PDB entry 5FLZ | electron microscopy, 6.90 A resolution (low resolution: residue-level contacts below are approximate; hydrogen-bond / salt-bridge calls are withheld) | chains B and D of the 6 polymer chains in the assembly

[Chain B]
Protein: Spindle pole body component SPC98
Organism: Saccharomyces cerevisiae
UniProtKB: P53540 (SPC98_YEAST); numbering as in UniProt (aligned over 1-846)
Amino-acid sequence (846 residues; row label = number of the first residue in the row):
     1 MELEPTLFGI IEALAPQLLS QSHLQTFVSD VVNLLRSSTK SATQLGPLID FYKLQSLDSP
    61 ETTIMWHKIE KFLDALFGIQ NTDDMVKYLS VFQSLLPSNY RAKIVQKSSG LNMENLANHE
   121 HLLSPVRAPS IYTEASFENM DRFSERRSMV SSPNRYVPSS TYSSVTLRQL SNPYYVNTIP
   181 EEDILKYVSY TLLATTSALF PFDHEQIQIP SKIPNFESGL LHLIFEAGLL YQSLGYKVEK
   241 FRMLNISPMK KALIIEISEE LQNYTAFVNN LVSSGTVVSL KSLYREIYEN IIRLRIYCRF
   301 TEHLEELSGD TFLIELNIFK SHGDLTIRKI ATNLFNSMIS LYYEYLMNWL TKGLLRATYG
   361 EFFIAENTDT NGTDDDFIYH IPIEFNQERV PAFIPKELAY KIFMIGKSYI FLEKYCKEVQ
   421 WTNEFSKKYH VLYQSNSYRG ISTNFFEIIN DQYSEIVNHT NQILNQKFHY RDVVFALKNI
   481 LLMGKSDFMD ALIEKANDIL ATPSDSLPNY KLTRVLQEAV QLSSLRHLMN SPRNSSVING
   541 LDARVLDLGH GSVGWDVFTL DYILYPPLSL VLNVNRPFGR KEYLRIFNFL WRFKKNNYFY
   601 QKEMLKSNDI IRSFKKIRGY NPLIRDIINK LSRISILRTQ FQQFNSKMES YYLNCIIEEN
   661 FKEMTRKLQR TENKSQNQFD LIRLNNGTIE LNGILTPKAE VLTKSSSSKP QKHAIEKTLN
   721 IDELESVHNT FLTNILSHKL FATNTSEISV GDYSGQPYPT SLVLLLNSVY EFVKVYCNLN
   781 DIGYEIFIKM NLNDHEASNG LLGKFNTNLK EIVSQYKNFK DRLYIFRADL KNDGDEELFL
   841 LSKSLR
Not modelled in the structure: 1-179, 368-378, 613-627, 672-718, 744-755, 781-797
UniProt features mapped onto this chain:
  - modified residue (Phosphoserine): S124, S136

[Chain D]
Protein: Tubulin gamma chain
Organism: Saccharomyces cerevisiae
UniProtKB: P53378 (TBG_YEAST); residues 1-473 here = UniProt positions 1-473
Amino-acid sequence (473 residues; numbered 1 to 473; the number before each row is that of its first residue):
     1 MGGEIITLQA GQCGNHVGKF LWSQLAKEHA IGTDGLSQLP DSSTERDDDT KPFFRENCRN
    61 KFTPRAIMMD SEPSVIADVE NTFRGFFDPR NTWVASDGAS AGNSWANGYD IGTRNQDDIL
   121 NKIDKEIDST DNFEGFQLLH SVAGGTGSGL GSNLLEALCD RYPKKILTTY SVFPARSSEV
   181 VVQSYNTILA LRRLIEDSDA TVVFDNASLL NISGKVFRNP NIDLQHTNQL ISTIISSVTN
   241 SIRFPSYMYS SMSSIYSTLI PSPELHFLSP SFTPFTSDYI HDDIAHKCHS SYDVMLDLLD
   301 PSNSLVSTAM NNPTYFNVYN TIIGNVEPRQ ISRAMTKLQQ RIKFPSWSSS AMHVNIGRRS
   361 PYLPLQPNEN EVSGMMLSNM STVVNVFENA CNTFDKVFAK GAFLNNYNVG DLFQSMQNVQ
   421 DEFAESREVV QSLMEDYVAA EQDSYLDDVL VDDENMVGEL EEDLDADGDH KLV
Not modelled in the structure: 446-473
Sequence notes: engineered mutation C58 (Ser in P53378), C288 (Gly in P53378)
UniProt features mapped onto this chain:
  - binding site (GTP): A143 to G149

[How chain B and chain D interact]
Pairs across the interface (64; chain B residue first):
  K478(B) - M248(D)
  G484(B) - M248(D)
  K485(B) - M248(D)
  S486(B) - M248(D)
  S486(B) - S251(D)
  D487(B) - G2(D)
  Q521(B) - M1(D)
  L522(B) - M1(D)
  S523(B) - D48(D)
  S524(B) - M1(D)
  S524(B) - E45(D)
  S524(B) - D48(D)
  L525(B) - E45(D)
  R526(B) - E45(D)
  L528(B) - D41(D)
  L528(B) - S43(D)
  L528(B) - T44(D)
  L528(B) - E45(D)
  M529(B) - D41(D)
  M529(B) - T44(D)
  S531(B) - T44(D)
  Q601(B) - S254(D)
  Q601(B) - S257(D)
  Q601(B) - T258(D)
  L605(B) - S257(D)
  D609(B) - K164(D)
  S632(B) - E264(D)
  S632(B) - Y437(D)
  R633(B) - E441(D)
  R633(B) - Q442(D)
  R633(B) - S444(D)
  R633(B) - Y445(D)
  S635(B) - P261(D)
  S635(B) - S262(D)
  S635(B) - E264(D)
  L637(B) - D443(D)
  T639(B) - T258(D)
  T639(B) - I260(D)
  T639(B) - P261(D)
  Q642(B) - S257(D)
  Q642(B) - T258(D)
  Q643(B) - H353(D)
  Q643(B) - V354(D)
  Y651(B) - R333(D)
  N654(B) - Y249(D)
  N654(B) - R333(D)
  N654(B) - R359(D)
  C655(B) - R333(D)
  E658(B) - Y249(D)
  E658(B) - R359(D)
  E659(B) - R329(D)
  E659(B) - R333(D)
  E659(B) - R359(D)
  K662(B) - R329(D)
  L809(B) - Y445(D)
  K810(B) - Y445(D)
  V813(B) - Y445(D)
  R827(B) - R341(D)
  R827(B) - H353(D)
  L830(B) - K337(D)
  K831(B) - K337(D)
  K831(B) - L338(D)
  K831(B) - R341(D)
  D833(B) - K337(D)
Other interface residues (no listed pair), chain B (46 interface residues in all): N479, D490, I636, Q640, F644, S646, L653, K820, A828
Other interface residues (no listed pair), chain D (37 interface residues in all): P163, P245, Q330, Q340, S350

[Overview]
The interface between chain B and chain D involves 46 residues on one side and 37 on the other. Curated
annotation (UniProt) lists 7 GTP-binding residues on chain D.
Chain B is Spindle pole body component SPC98 and chain D is Tubulin gamma chain, both from Saccharomyces
cerevisiae; the structure, Cryo-EM structure of gamma-TuSC oligomers in a closed conformation, was determined
by electron microscopy, deposited together with 5FM1.
